Entry 8JZ5 (X-ray diffraction, 1.86 A resolution); this record covers chain A.

Chain A:
Protein: AetF
From: Aetokthonos hydrillicola Thurmond2011
UniProt: A0A861B9Z9 (A0A861B9Z9_9CYAN); residue numbers follow UniProt; this construct covers 1-668
Amino-acid sequence (679 residues; numbered -10 to 668; the number before each row is that of its first residue; numbers below 1 keep their minus sign (Gly-10 is residue -10)):
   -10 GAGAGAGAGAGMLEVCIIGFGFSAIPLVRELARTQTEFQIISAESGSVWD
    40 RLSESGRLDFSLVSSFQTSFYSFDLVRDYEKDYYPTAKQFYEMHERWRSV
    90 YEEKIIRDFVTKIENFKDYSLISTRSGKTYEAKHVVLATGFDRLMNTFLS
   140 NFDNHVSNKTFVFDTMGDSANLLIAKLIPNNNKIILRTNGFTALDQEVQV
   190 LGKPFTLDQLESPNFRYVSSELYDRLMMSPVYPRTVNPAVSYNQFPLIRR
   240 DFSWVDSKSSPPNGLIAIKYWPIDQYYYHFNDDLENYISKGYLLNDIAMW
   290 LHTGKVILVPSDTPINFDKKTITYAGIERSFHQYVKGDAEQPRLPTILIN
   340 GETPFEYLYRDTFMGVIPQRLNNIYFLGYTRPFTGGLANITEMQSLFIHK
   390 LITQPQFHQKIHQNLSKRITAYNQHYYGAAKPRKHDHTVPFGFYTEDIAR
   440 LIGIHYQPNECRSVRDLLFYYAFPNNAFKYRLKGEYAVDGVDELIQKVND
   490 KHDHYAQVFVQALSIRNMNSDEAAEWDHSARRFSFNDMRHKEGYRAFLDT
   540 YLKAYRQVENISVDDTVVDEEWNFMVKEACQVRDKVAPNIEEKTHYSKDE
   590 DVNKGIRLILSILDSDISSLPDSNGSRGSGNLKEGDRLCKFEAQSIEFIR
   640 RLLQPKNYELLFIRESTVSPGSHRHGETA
Disordered / not traced: -10 to -1, 581-585, 612-630, 654-668
Sequence notes: expression tag (-10 to 0)
Residues lining bound ligands:
  - FAD (flavin-adenine dinucleotide): Ile7, Gly8, Phe9, Gly10, Phe11, Ser12, Ile30, Ser31, Ala32, Ser34, Gly35, Ser36, Val37, Trp38, Phe49, Leu51, Val52, Ser53, Ser58, Phe79, Asp97, Phe98, Val99, Ala127, Thr128, Gly129, Arg132, Asn135, Arg332, Gly367, Gly375, Leu376
  - NADP (NAP; NADP nicotinamide-adenine-dinucleotide phosphate): Val52, Arg132, Asp153, Thr154, Met155, Gly156, Asp157, Ser158, Ala159, Asn178, Phe180, Thr181, Arg239, Phe241, Leu254, Ile255, Lys258, Asp327, Glu329, Arg370, Pro371, Gly374, Gly375, Leu376, Arg422, His424

In short:
Bound to chain A: flavin-adenine dinucleotide and NADP.
Chain A is AetF (Aetokthonos hydrillicola Thurmond2011); the structure, Crystal structure of AetF in complex
with FAD and NADP+ at 1.86 angstrom, was determined by X-ray diffraction (same publication as 8JZ2, 8JZ3 and
8JZ4).
